PDB entry 6MF0 | X-ray diffraction, 3.20 A resolution | chains A and B

== Chain A (and B) ==
Protein: Coagulation factor VIII chimera
Source organism: Sus scrofa
Notes: fragment: (pig), 387-761 (human), 762-771, 1438-1820 (pig), 2039-2351 (human); chain B of this document is another copy of the same molecule, construct and numbering; everything in this record applies to it too
UniProt: chimeric construct of P12263, P00451: residues -18 to 367 from P12263 (FA8_PIG) positions 1-386 (UniProt number = residue number + 19); residues 368-1626 from P00451 positions 387-761 (offset varies); residues 1627-1636 from P12263 (FA8_PIG) positions 762-771 (UniProt number = residue number - 865); residues 1637-2019 from P12263 (FA8_PIG) positions 1438-1820 (UniProt number = residue number - 199); residues 2020-2332 from P00451 positions 2039-2351 (UniProt number = residue number + 19)
Chain sequence (1467 residues; row label = number of the first residue in the row; note: 884 numbers in that range are skipped by the numbering (no residue carries them; nothing is unmodelled there); numbers below 1 keep their minus sign (Met-18 is residue -18)):
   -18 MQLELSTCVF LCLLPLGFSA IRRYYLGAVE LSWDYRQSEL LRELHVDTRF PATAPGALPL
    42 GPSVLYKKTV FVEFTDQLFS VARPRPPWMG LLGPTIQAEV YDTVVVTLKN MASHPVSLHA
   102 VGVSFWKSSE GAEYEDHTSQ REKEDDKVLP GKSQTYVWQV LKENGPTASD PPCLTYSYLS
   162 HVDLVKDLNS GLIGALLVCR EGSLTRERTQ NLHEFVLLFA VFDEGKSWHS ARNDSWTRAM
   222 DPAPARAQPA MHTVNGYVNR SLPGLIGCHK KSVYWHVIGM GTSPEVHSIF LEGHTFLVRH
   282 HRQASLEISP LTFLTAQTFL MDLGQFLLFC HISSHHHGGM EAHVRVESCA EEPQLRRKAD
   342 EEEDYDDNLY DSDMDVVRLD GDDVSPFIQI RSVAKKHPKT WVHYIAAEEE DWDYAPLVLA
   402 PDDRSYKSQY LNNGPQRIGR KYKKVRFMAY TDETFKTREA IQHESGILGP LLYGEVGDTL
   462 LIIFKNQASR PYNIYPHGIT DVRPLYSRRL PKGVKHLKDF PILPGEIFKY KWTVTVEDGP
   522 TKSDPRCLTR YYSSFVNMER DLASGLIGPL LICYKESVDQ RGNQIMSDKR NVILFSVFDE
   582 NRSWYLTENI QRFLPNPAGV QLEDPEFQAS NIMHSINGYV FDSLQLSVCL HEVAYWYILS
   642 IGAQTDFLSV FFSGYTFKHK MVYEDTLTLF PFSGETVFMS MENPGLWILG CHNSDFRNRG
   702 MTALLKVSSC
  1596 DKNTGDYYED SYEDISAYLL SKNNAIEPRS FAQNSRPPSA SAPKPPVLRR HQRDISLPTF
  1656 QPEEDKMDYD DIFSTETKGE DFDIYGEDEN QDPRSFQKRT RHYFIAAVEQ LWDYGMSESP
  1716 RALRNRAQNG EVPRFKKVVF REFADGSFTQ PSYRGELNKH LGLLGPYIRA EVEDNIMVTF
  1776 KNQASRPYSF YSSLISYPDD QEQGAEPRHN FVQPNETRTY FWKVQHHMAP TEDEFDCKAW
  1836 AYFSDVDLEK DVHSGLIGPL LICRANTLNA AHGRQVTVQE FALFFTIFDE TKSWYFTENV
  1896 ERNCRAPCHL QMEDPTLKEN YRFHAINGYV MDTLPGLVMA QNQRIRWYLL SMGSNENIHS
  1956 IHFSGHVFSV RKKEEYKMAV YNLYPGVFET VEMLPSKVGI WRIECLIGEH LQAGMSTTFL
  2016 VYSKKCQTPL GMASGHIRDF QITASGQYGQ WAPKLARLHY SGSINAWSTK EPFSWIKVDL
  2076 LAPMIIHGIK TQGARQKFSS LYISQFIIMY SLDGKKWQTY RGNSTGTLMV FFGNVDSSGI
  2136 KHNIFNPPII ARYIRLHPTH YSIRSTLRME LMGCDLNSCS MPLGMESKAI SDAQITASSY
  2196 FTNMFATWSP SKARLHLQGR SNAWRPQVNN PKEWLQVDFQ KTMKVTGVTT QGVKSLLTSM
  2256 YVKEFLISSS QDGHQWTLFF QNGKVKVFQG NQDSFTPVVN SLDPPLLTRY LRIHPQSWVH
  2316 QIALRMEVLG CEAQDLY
Unresolved in the structure: -18 to 0, 213-227, 333-376, 558-567, 1596-1692, 1715-1726, 1900-1910, 2330-2332 (chain B: -18 to 0, 31-41, 213-227, 333-376, 557-567, 1596-1692, 1716-1724, 1900-1910, 2330-2332)
Swiss-Prot annotation at these positions:
  - glycosylation (N-linked (GlcNAc...) asparagine): Asn214, Asn240, Asn582, Asn1810, Asn2118
  - site: Arg372, Ser373 (Cleavage), Arg1624, Ser1625 (Cleavage), Arg1648, Asp1649 (Cleavage (activation)), Arg1689, Ser1690 (Cleavage)
  - modified residue (Sulfotyrosine): Tyr1602, Tyr1603, Tyr1607
Disulfides: Cys154-Cys180, Cys249-Cys330, Cys528-Cys554, Cys630-Cys711, Cys1832-Cys1858, Cys2021-Cys2169, Cys2174-Cys2326
Glycans and other covalent adducts: N-acetylglucosamine (NAG) linked to Asn240; glycan linked to Asn1810, Asn2118
Metal / ion sites: Ca2+: Lys108, Glu123, Asp126, Asp127; Zn2+: His268, Cys311, His318; Cu+: His1954, Cys2000, His2005

== How chain A and chain B interact ==
Residue-residue contacts (50; chain A residue first):
  Lys251(A) - Leu491(B)
  Lys251(A) - Lys496(B)
  Phe300(A) - Arg490(B)
  Met302(A) - Arg489(B)
  Asp303(A) - Arg489(B)  salt bridge
  Leu304(A) - Leu304(B)
  Leu304(A) - Gly305(B)
  Gly305(A) - Leu304(B)
  Lys377(A) - Tyr487(B)  hydrogen bond (backbone-side chain)
  His378(A) - Tyr385(B)
  His378(A) - Lys510(B)
  Pro379(A) - Leu486(B)  hydrophobic
  Pro379(A) - Tyr487(B)
  Tyr385(A) - His378(B)
  Glu434(A) - His378(B)  salt bridge
  Val457(A) - Tyr487(B)
  Gly458(A) - Tyr487(B)
  Ile464(A) - His378(B)
  Thr481(A) - Arg489(B)  hydrogen bond
  Arg484(A) - Thr514(B)
  Tyr487(A) - His378(B)  hydrogen bond (side chain-backbone)
  Tyr487(A) - Pro379(B)
  Tyr487(A) - Val457(B)
  Tyr487(A) - Gly458(B)
  Tyr487(A) - Thr516(B)
  Tyr487(A) - Val517(B)  hydrogen bond (backbone-backbone)
  Ser488(A) - Glu518(B)  hydrogen bond
  Arg489(A) - Met302(B)
  Arg489(A) - Asp303(B)  salt bridge
  Arg489(A) - Asp482(B)
  Arg489(A) - Glu518(B)  hydrogen bond (backbone-side chain)
  Arg490(A) - Phe300(B)
  Arg490(A) - Glu518(B)
  Leu491(A) - Lys251(B)
  Val495(A) - Lys251(B)  hydrogen bond (backbone-side chain)
  Lys496(A) - Lys251(B)  hydrogen bond (backbone-side chain)
  His497(A) - Lys251(B)
  Lys510(A) - His378(B)  hydrogen bond
  Lys512(A) - Lys512(B)
  Thr514(A) - Arg484(B)
  Thr516(A) - Tyr487(B)  hydrogen bond (side chain-backbone)
  Thr516(A) - Ser488(B)
  Thr516(A) - Arg489(B)  hydrogen bond (side chain-backbone)
  Val517(A) - Tyr487(B)  hydrogen bond (backbone-backbone)
  Val517(A) - Ser488(B)
  Val517(A) - Arg490(B)
  Glu518(A) - Ser488(B)  hydrogen bond
  Glu518(A) - Arg489(B)
  Glu518(A) - Arg490(B)  salt bridge
  Lys556(A) - Tyr487(B)
Interface residues without a listed pair, chain A (36 interface residues in all): Thr460, Leu462, Asp482, Leu486, Val515
Interface residues without a listed pair, chain B (31 interface residues in all): Lys377, Val383, Thr460, Ile464, Val515

== Overview ==
Chain A and chain B form an interface of 36 and 31 residues respectively, with 13 hydrogen bonds and 4 salt
bridges. Polar contacts include Asp303(A)-Arg489(B), Glu434(A)-His378(B) and Glu518(A)-Arg490(B).
N-acetylglucosamine is covalently linked to Asn240(A).
Both chains are Coagulation factor VIII chimera (Sus scrofa). Entry 6MF0 (Crystal Structure Determination of
Human/Porcine Chimera Coagulation Factor VIII) was determined by X-ray diffraction, deposited together with
6MF2.
